PDB entry 7CJ0 | X-ray diffraction, 2.50 A resolution | chains E and D of the 4 polymer chains in the assembly

== Chain E ==
Name: Histone H3.3
Organism: Homo sapiens
UniProt: P84243 (H33_HUMAN); residues 57-135 here correspond to UniProt positions 58-136 (UniProt number = residue number + 1)
Amino-acid sequence (79 residues; each row starts with the number of its first residue):
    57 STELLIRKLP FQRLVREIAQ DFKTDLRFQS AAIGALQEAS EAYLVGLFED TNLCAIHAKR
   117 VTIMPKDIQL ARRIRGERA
Not modelled in the structure: 57, 135
Swiss-Prot annotation at these positions:
  - modified residue: Ser57 (Phosphoserine), Lys64 (N6-(2-hydroxyisobutyryl)lysine), Lys79 (N6,N6,N6-trimethyllysine), Thr80 (Phosphothreonine), Ser86 (Phosphoserine), Thr107 (Phosphothreonine), Lys115 (N6-acetyllysine), Lys122 (N6-(2-hydroxyisobutyryl)lysine)

== Chain D ==
Name: DnaJ homolog subfamily C member 9
Organism: Homo sapiens
UniProt: Q8WXX5 (DNJC9_HUMAN); numbering as in UniProt (aligned over 171-249)
Amino-acid sequence (84 residues; numbered 166 to 249; the number before each row is that of its first residue):
   166 GPLGSEVPSY NAFVKESKQK MNARKRRAQE EAKEAEMSRK ELGLDEGVDS LKAAIQSRQK
   226 DRQKEMDNFL AQMEAKYSKS SKGG
Not modelled in the structure: 166-171, 249
Construct notes: expression tag (166-170); engineered mutation Ser243 (Cys in Q8WXX5)
What the authors report for this chain:
  - mutagenesis - C243S: unchanged binding to histone

== How chain E and chain D interact ==
Pairs across the interface (32; chain E residue first):
  Ala87(E) with Tyr242(D)
  Glu94(E) with Phe234(D)
  Ala95(E) with Met231(D), hydrophobic
  Gly102(E) with Arg227(D), hydrogen bond (backbone-side chain)
  Glu105(E) with Arg223(D); Arg227(D), salt bridge
  Asp106(E) with Ile220(D); Arg223(D); Arg227(D), salt bridge
  Leu109(E) with Leu207(D), hydrophobic; Leu216(D), hydrophobic; Ile220(D), hydrophobic; Arg223(D)
  Cys110(E) with Leu216(D); Ile220(D), hydrophobic
  His113(E) with Gly212(D); Val213(D)
  Lys115(E) with Glu196(D); Ala197(D); Ala200(D); Glu201(D)
  Arg116(E) with Glu196(D); Ala200(D)
  Val117(E) with Glu196(D), hydrogen bond (backbone-side chain); Glu199(D); Ala200(D), hydrophobic; Ser203(D)
  Thr118(E) with Glu196(D), hydrogen bond
  Ile130(E) with Ile220(D), hydrophobic
  Arg131(E) with Ile220(D); Gln224(D), hydrogen bond; Arg227(D)
Interface residues without a listed pair, chain E (19 interface residues in all): Ala91, Leu103, Asn108, Ile112
Interface residues without a listed pair, chain D (23 interface residues in all): Arg204, Leu209, Lys217, Ala219, Gln221, Met238
The authors on this interface:
  - interface residues, chain D: Leu207(D), Leu209(D)
  - hot spots on chain D (mutagenesis) - Q224A/R227A, F234A/L235A, M238A/Y242A: decreased binding to MCM2 HBD-H3.3-H4 complex

== Summary ==
19 residues of chain E and 23 residues of chain D are in contact; the contacts include 4 hydrogen bonds and 2
salt bridges. Among the polar pairs are Glu105(E)-Arg227(D), Asp106(E)-Arg227(D) and Gly102(E)-Arg227(D). The
paper reports that Q224A/R227A, F234A/L235A and M238A/Y242A of chain D reduce binding to MCM2 HBD-H3.3-H4
complex; interface residues Leu207(D) and Leu209(D).
Chain E is Histone H3.3 and chain D is DnaJ homolog subfamily C member 9, both from Homo sapiens; the
structure, Crystal structure of DNAJC9 HBD in complex with H3.3-H4 dimer and MCM2 HBD, was determined by X-ray
diffraction, deposited together with 7CIZ.
